7PIL - chains L and M of the 33 polymer chains in the assembly; structure by electron microscopy, 2.50 A resolution.

[Chain L]
Molecule: Reaction center protein L chain
Source organism: Rhodobacter sphaeroides (strain ATCC 17023 / DSM 158 / JCM 6121 / NBRC 12203 / NCIMB 8253 / ATH 2.4.1.)
UniProtKB: Q3J1A5 (RCEL_RHOS4); residues 1-281 here correspond to UniProt positions 2-282 (UniProt number = residue number + 1)
Amino-acid sequence (281 residues; numbered 1 to 281; the number before each row is that of its first residue):
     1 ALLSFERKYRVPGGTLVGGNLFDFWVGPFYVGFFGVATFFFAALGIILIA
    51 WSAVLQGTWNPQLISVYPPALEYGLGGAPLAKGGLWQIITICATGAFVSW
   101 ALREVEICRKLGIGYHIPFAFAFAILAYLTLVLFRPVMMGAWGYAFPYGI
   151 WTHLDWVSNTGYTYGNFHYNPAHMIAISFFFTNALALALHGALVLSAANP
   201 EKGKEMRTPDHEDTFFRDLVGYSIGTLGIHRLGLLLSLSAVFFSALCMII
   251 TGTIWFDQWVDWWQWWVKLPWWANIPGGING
Metal / ion sites: Fe ion: His-190, His-230 (shared with His-219(M), Glu-234(M), His-266(M) of chain M)
Ligand contacts:
  - 1,2-Distearoyl-sn-glycerophosphoethanolamine (3PE), molecule 1: Val-26, Gly-27, Phe-39, Ala-43
  - 1,2-Distearoyl-sn-glycerophosphoethanolamine (3PE), molecule 2: Gly-27, Pro-28, Phe-29
  - 1,2-Distearoyl-sn-glycerophosphoethanolamine (3PE), molecule 3: Pro-61, Gln-62, Ile-150, Trp-151
  - bacteriochlorophyll a (BCL), molecule 1: Ile-46, Ile-49, Phe-97, Tyr-128, Leu-131, Phe-146, Ile-150, Trp-151, His-153, Leu-154, Trp-156, Val-157
  - bacteriochlorophyll a (BCL), molecule 2: Phe-97, Phe-121, Ala-124, Ile-125, Ala-127, Tyr-128, Leu-131, Trp-156, Val-157, Ser-158, Thr-160, Gly-161, Tyr-162, Asn-166, Phe-167, His-168, His-173, Ala-176, Ile-177, Phe-180, Phe-181, Val-241, Ser-244, Ala-245, Cys-247, Met-248
  - bacteriochlorophyll a (BCL), molecule 3: Val-157, Tyr-162, His-168, Phe-181
  - bacteriochlorophyll a (BCL), molecule 4: His-168, Met-174, Ile-177, Ser-178, Phe-181, Thr-182, Leu-185
  - bacteriopheophytin a (BPH), molecule 1: Thr-38, Phe-41, Ala-42, Gly-45, Ile-46, Ile-49, Ile-89, Cys-92, Ala-93, Ala-96, Phe-97, Trp-100, Glu-104, Ile-117, Ala-120, Phe-121, Phe-123, Ala-124, Tyr-128, Phe-146, Tyr-148, Gly-149, Ile-150, His-153, Phe-180, Ser-237, Leu-238, Val-241
  - bacteriopheophytin a (BPH), molecule 2: Phe-181, Ala-184, Leu-185, Ala-188, Leu-189, Phe-216, Leu-219, Val-220
  - ubiquinone-10 (U10), molecule 1: Phe-24, Val-26, Phe-29, Tyr-30, Val-31, Gly-35, Val-36, Phe-39, Trp-100, Arg-103
  - ubiquinone-10 (U10), molecule 2: Met-174, Ile-175, Ser-178, Phe-179, Thr-182, Leu-185, Ala-186, Leu-189, His-190, Leu-193, Val-194, Glu-212, Asp-213, Phe-216, Val-220, Tyr-222, Ser-223, Ile-224, Gly-225, Thr-226, Ile-229, Leu-232, Leu-236, Trp-262, Trp-263
  - ubiquinone-1 (UQ1): Trp-262, Trp-263, Trp-265, Trp-266
Curated features (UniProtKB/Swiss-Prot):
  - binding site ((7R,8Z)-bacteriochlorophyll b): His-153, His-173
  - binding site (Fe cation): His-190, His-230
  - binding site (a ubiquinone): Phe-216

[Chain M]
Molecule: Reaction center protein M chain
Source organism: Rhodobacter sphaeroides (strain ATCC 17023 / 2.4.1 / NCIB 8253 / DSM 158)
UniProtKB: Q3J1A6 (RCEM_RHOS4); residues 1-307 here correspond to UniProt positions 2-308 (UniProt number = residue number + 1)
Amino-acid sequence (307 residues; row label = number of the first residue in the row):
     1 AEYQNIFSQVQVRGPADLGMTEDVNLANRSGVGPFSTLLGWFGNAQLGPI
    51 YLGSLGVLSLFSGLMWFFTIGIWFWYQAGWNPAVFLRDLFFFSLEPPAPE
   101 YGLSFAAPLKEGGLWLIASFFMFVAVWSWWGRTYLRAQALGMGKHTAWAF
   151 LSAIWLWMVLGFIRPILMGSWSEAVPYGIFSHLDWTNNFSLVHGNLFYNP
   201 FHGLSIAFLYGSALLFAMHGATILAVSRFGGERELEQIADRGTAAERAAL
   251 FWRWTMGFNATMEGIHRWAIWMAVLVTLTGGIGILLSGTVVDNWYVWGQN
   301 HGMAPLN
Metal / ion sites: Fe ion: His-219, Glu-234, His-266 (shared with His-190(L), His-230(L) of chain L)
Ligand contacts:
  - 1,2-Distearoyl-sn-glycerophosphoethanolamine (3PE), molecule 1: Pro-200, Gly-203, Leu-204, Ala-207, Phe-208, Trp-268, Met-272, His-301, Met-303
  - 1,2-Distearoyl-sn-glycerophosphoethanolamine (3PE), molecule 2: Arg-253, Met-256, Gly-257, Phe-258, Trp-268
  - bacteriochlorophyll a (BCL), molecule 1: Trp-66, Met-122, Val-126, Phe-150, Ala-153, Ile-154, Leu-156, Trp-157, Leu-160, Trp-185, Thr-186, Asn-187, Phe-189, Ser-190, Asn-195, Leu-196, Phe-197, His-202, Ser-205, Ile-206, Leu-209, Tyr-210, Val-276, Thr-277, Gly-280, Gly-281, Ile-284
  - bacteriochlorophyll a (BCL), molecule 2: Trp-66, Phe-67, Leu-89, Phe-90, Met-122, Trp-157, Leu-160, Val-175, Ile-179, His-182, Leu-183, Trp-185, Thr-186
  - bacteriochlorophyll a (BCL), molecule 3: Thr-186, Phe-197, Tyr-210
  - bacteriochlorophyll a (BCL), molecule 4: Phe-197, Gly-203, Leu-204, Ile-206, Ala-207, Tyr-210, Gly-211, Leu-214
  - bacteriopheophytin a (BPH), molecule 1: Ser-59, Leu-60, Gly-63, Leu-64, Trp-66, Phe-67, Ala-125, Val-126, Trp-129, Thr-133, Thr-146, Ala-149, Phe-150, Ala-153, Ala-273, Val-274, Thr-277
  - bacteriopheophytin a (BPH), molecule 2: Tyr-210, Ala-213, Leu-214, Ala-217, Met-218, Trp-252, Thr-255, Met-256
  - tetramyristoyl-cardiolipin (CD4; (2R,5R,11R,14R)-5,8,11-trihydroxy-5,11-dioxido-17-oxo-2,14-bis(tetradecanoyloxy)-4,6,10,12,16-pentaoxa-5,11-diphosphatriacont-1-yl tetradecanoate): Gly-143, Lys-144, His-145, Trp-148, Ala-149, Leu-151, Ser-152, Trp-155, Arg-267, Ile-270, Trp-271, Val-274, Leu-278, Ile-282
  - spheroidene (SPO): Trp-66, Phe-67, Ile-70, Gly-71, Ile-72, Phe-74, Trp-75, Phe-85, Leu-89, Phe-105, Trp-115, Leu-116, Ser-119, Phe-120, Met-122, Phe-123, Trp-157, Met-158, Leu-160, Gly-161, Phe-162, Trp-171, Val-175, Tyr-177, Gly-178, Ile-179, His-182
  - ubiquinone-10 (U10): Leu-214, Leu-215, Met-218, His-219, Thr-222, Ile-223, Ala-245, Ala-248, Ala-249, Trp-252, Met-256, Phe-258, Asn-259, Ala-260, Thr-261, Met-262, Ile-265, Trp-268, Met-272
  - ubiquinone-1 (UQ1): Leu-86, Arg-87, Leu-89, Phe-90, Phe-91, Phe-180
Curated features (UniProtKB/Swiss-Prot):
  - binding site ((7R,8Z)-bacteriochlorophyll b): His-182, His-202
  - binding site (Fe cation): His-219, Glu-234, His-266
  - binding site (a ubiquinone): Trp-252

[Chain L / chain M interface]
Pairs across the interface (226; chain L residue first):
  Ala-1(L) with Arg-253(M), hydrogen bond (backbone-side chain)
  Leu-3(L) with Leu-250(M), hydrophobic; Arg-253(M); Asn-259(M)
  Phe-5(L) with Arg-241(M); Glu-246(M); Leu-250(M), hydrophobic
  Glu-6(L) with Leu-250(M); Arg-253(M), salt bridge; Trp-254(M), hydrogen bond
  Lys-8(L) with Glu-246(M), salt bridge
  Tyr-9(L) with Thr-243(M), hydrogen bond; Glu-246(M), hydrogen bond; Arg-247(M); Leu-250(M), hydrophobic; Trp-254(M)
  Arg-10(L) with Trp-254(M)
  Trp-25(L) with Trp-254(M)
  Pro-28(L) with Arg-253(M); Trp-254(M); Gly-257(M)
  Phe-29(L) with Trp-254(M); Thr-255(M); Met-256(M); Gly-257(M)
  Tyr-30(L) with Trp-254(M), hydrogen bond (backbone-backbone)
  Asn-60(L) with Gly-302(M), hydrogen bond (side chain-backbone)
  Gln-62(L) with Gly-302(M)
  Leu-63(L) with Gly-302(M); Met-303(M); Ala-304(M); Pro-305(M)
  Trp-100(L) with Thr-255(M)
  Arg-103(L) with Trp-254(M), hydrogen bond (side chain-backbone); Thr-255(M), hydrogen bond (side chain-backbone)
  Glu-104(L) with Phe-251(M); Thr-255(M)
  Ile-107(L) with Phe-251(M), hydrophobic; Trp-254(M); Thr-255(M)
  Cys-108(L) with Phe-251(M), hydrophobic
  Lys-110(L) with Trp-254(M)
  Leu-111(L) with Arg-247(M), hydrogen bond (backbone-side chain); Leu-250(M); Phe-251(M); Trp-254(M), hydrophobic
  Gly-112(L) with Arg-228(M), hydrogen bond (backbone-side chain)
  Ile-113(L) with Ala-225(M); Val-226(M), hydrophobic; Arg-228(M); Arg-247(M); Phe-251(M), hydrophobic
  Gly-114(L) with Ala-225(M), hydrogen bond (backbone-backbone); Arg-228(M)
  His-116(L) with Gln-4(M), hydrogen bond (side chain-backbone); Ala-221(M); Leu-224(M); Ala-225(M)
  Ile-117(L) with Ala-221(M); Thr-222(M); Phe-251(M), hydrophobic; Trp-252(M), hydrophobic
  Trp-151(L) with Phe-197(M); Tyr-198(M); Met-303(M)
  Leu-154(L) with Phe-197(M)
  Asp-155(L) with Tyr-198(M), hydrogen bond
  Val-157(L) with Phe-197(M), hydrophobic
  Ser-158(L) with Phe-197(M)
  Tyr-162(L) with Asn-187(M), hydrogen bond; Leu-191(M)
  Asn-166(L) with Leu-183(M); Asp-184(M); Asn-187(M)
  His-168(L) with Leu-183(M), hydrogen bond (side chain-backbone); Thr-186(M); Asn-187(M)
  Tyr-169(L) with Phe-180(M); Asp-184(M), hydrogen bond
  Met-174(L) with Phe-180(M), hydrophobic; Leu-183(M), hydrophobic
  Phe-180(L) with Leu-209(M); Ala-213(M), hydrophobic
  Asn-183(L) with Ser-212(M), hydrogen bond (side chain-backbone); Ala-213(M); Phe-216(M)
  Ala-184(L) with Ala-273(M)
  Ala-186(L) with Phe-216(M)
  Leu-187(L) with Ser-212(M); Phe-216(M); Ala-269(M)
  Ala-188(L) with Ala-273(M), hydrophobic
  His-190(L) with His-219(M), hydrogen bond; Glu-234(M), salt bridge; His-266(M), hydrogen bond
  Gly-191(L) with His-266(M)
  Ala-192(L) with His-145(M); Thr-146(M); Ile-270(M), hydrophobic
  Val-194(L) with Glu-234(M); Leu-235(M); His-266(M)
  Leu-195(L) with His-145(M); Glu-263(M); His-266(M); Arg-267(M); Ile-270(M), hydrophobic
  Ser-196(L) with Met-142(M); Gly-143(M), hydrogen bond (backbone-backbone); His-145(M)
  Ala-197(L) with Met-142(M); Leu-235(M), hydrophobic
  Ala-198(L) with Leu-235(M); Glu-263(M)
  Asn-199(L) with Gly-143(M); His-145(M); Glu-263(M), hydrogen bond; Arg-267(M), hydrogen bond
  Pro-200(L) with Gly-141(M); Gly-143(M)
  Glu-201(L) with Gln-138(M); Gly-141(M), hydrogen bond (backbone-backbone); Met-142(M); Lys-144(M), salt bridge
  Lys-204(L) with Gly-141(M)
  Met-206(L) with Leu-235(M); Ile-238(M), hydrophobic
  Arg-207(L) with Glu-22(M), salt bridge; Leu-140(M), hydrogen bond (side chain-backbone); Gly-141(M); Met-142(M); Leu-235(M)
  Thr-208(L) with Leu-235(M)
  Pro-209(L) with Leu-235(M)
  Asp-210(L) with Met-20(M)
  His-211(L) with Met-20(M); Glu-22(M), salt bridge; Met-142(M)
  Glu-212(L) with Leu-235(M)
  Thr-214(L) with Gly-19(M); Met-20(M), hydrogen bond (side chain-backbone); Arg-29(M); Leu-140(M)
  Phe-215(L) with Thr-133(M); Arg-136(M); Ala-137(M); Leu-140(M); Met-142(M), hydrophobic; Thr-146(M)
  Arg-217(L) with Asp-17(M), salt bridge; Asn-44(M); Gln-46(M); Gly-48(M); Pro-49(M); Ile-50(M)
  Asp-218(L) with Arg-29(M), salt bridge; Ile-50(M); Tyr-51(M), hydrogen bond (backbone-backbone); Arg-132(M), hydrogen bond (backbone-side chain)
  Leu-219(L) with Trp-129(M); Arg-132(M), hydrogen bond (backbone-side chain); Thr-133(M)
  Val-220(L) with Ile-50(M)
  Gly-221(L) with Leu-47(M); Gly-48(M), hydrogen bond (backbone-backbone); Pro-49(M); Ile-50(M)
  Tyr-222(L) with Leu-39(M); Asn-44(M), hydrogen bond (side chain-backbone); Gln-46(M); Leu-47(M), hydrophobic
  Ser-223(L) with Asn-44(M), hydrogen bond (backbone-side chain)
  Ile-224(L) with Gly-43(M); Asn-44(M), hydrogen bond (backbone-backbone)
  Gly-225(L) with Asn-44(M)
  Thr-226(L) with Glu-232(M)
  Leu-227(L) with Asn-5(M); Leu-224(M), hydrophobic
  Gly-228(L) with Phe-42(M)
  Ile-229(L) with Phe-216(M)
  His-230(L) with His-219(M), hydrogen bond; Gly-220(M); Ile-223(M); Glu-234(M), salt bridge
  Arg-231(L) with Tyr-3(M); Asn-5(M), hydrogen bond; Ile-6(M), hydrogen bond (side chain-backbone); Phe-7(M); Ser-8(M), hydrogen bond; Trp-41(M); Phe-42(M), hydrogen bond (side chain-backbone); Leu-224(M)
  Leu-232(L) with Phe-42(M)
  Gly-233(L) with Phe-216(M)
  Leu-234(L) with Ala-217(M); Ala-221(M), hydrophobic; Leu-224(M), hydrophobic
  Leu-235(L) with Phe-42(M), hydrophobic
  Ser-237(L) with Ala-213(M), hydrogen bond (side chain-backbone); Phe-216(M); Ala-217(M)
  Trp-263(L) with Phe-180(M), hydrophobic
  Trp-266(L) with Leu-86(M), hydrogen bond (side chain-backbone); Arg-87(M), hydrogen bond (side chain-backbone)
  Val-267(L) with Arg-87(M); Phe-91(M), hydrophobic
  Trp-272(L) with Ala-83(M); Leu-86(M), hydrophobic; Arg-87(M), hydrogen bond (backbone-side chain)
  Ile-275(L) with Asn-81(M); Ala-83(M), hydrophobic; Val-84(M), hydrophobic; Arg-87(M), hydrogen bond (backbone-side chain)
  Pro-276(L) with Val-84(M)
  Gly-277(L) with Val-84(M); Arg-87(M), hydrogen bond (backbone-side chain)
  Gly-278(L) with Gln-77(M); Val-84(M); Asp-88(M)
  Ile-279(L) with Asp-88(M), hydrogen bond (backbone-side chain); Phe-91(M), hydrophobic; Phe-92(M), hydrophobic
  Asn-280(L) with Arg-87(M); Asp-88(M), hydrogen bond; Phe-91(M)
  Gly-281(L) with Arg-87(M)
Interface residues without a listed pair, chain L (101 interface residues in all): Leu-2, Ala-120, Phe-181, Leu-189, Leu-193, Asp-213, Ala-273
Interface residues without a listed pair, chain M (103 interface residues in all): Val-24, Ala-78, Phe-90, Asn-195, Leu-215, Phe-229, Ala-239, Ala-249, Met-272, His-301

[Overview]
101 residues of chain L face 103 of chain M across their interface, with 45 hydrogen bonds and 9 salt bridges.
Polar contacts include Glu-6(L)/Arg-253(M), Lys-8(L)/Glu-246(M) and His-190(L)/Glu-234(M).
Here chain L is Reaction center protein L chain (Rhodobacter sphaeroides (strain ATCC 17023 / DSM 158 / JCM
6121 / NBRC 12203 / NCIMB 8253 / ATH 2.4.1.)) and chain M is Reaction center protein M chain (Rhodobacter
sphaeroides (strain ATCC 17023 / 2.4.1 / NCIB 8253 / DSM 158)). Entry 7PIL (Cryo-EM structure of the
Rhodobacter sphaeroides RC-LH1-PufXY monomer complex at 2.5 A) was determined by electron microscopy.
